Entry 7MMN (X-ray diffraction, 3.57 A resolution); this record covers chains K and H of the 12 polymer chains in the assembly.

== Chain K ==
Protein: Fusion glycoprotein F1, Fibritin
Source organism: Human respiratory syncytial virus
UniProtKB: P03420 (FUS_HRSVA); numbering as in UniProt (aligned over 137-513)
Chain sequence (414 residues; row label = number of the first residue in the row):
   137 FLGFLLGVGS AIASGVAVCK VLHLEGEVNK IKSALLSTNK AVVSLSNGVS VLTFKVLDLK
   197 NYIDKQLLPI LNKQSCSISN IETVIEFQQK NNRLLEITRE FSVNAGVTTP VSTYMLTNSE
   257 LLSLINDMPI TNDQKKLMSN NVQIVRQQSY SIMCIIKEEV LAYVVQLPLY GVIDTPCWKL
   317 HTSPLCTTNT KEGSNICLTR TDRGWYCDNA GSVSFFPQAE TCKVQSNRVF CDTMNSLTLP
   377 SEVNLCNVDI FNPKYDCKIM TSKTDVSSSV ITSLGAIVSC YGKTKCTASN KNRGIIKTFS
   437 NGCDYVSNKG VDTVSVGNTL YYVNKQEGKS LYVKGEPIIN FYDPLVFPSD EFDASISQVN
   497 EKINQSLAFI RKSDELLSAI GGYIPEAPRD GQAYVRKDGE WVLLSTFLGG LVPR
Not modelled in the structure: 510-550
Sequence notes: engineered mutation C155 (Ser in P03420), F190 (Ser in P03420), L207 (Val in P03420), C290 (Ser in P03420); variant V379 (Ile in P03420), V447 (Met in P03420)
UniProt features mapped onto this chain:
  - region: F137 to V157 (Fusion peptide)
  - glycosylation: N500 (N-linked (GlcNAc...) asparagine)
  - natural variant: E218 (E218A: In strain: Cold-passage attenuated), V379 (I379V: In strain: Cold-passage attenuated; this construct carries the variant), V447 (M447V: In strain: Cold-passage attenuated; this construct carries the variant)
  - mutagenesis: C212 (C212S: No effect on F1 and F2 structure and glycosylation), C313 (C313S: Impairs translation or folding of the F protein), C322 (C322S: Impairs translation or folding of the F protein), C333 (C333S: Impairs translation or folding of the F protein), C343 (C343S: Impairs translation or folding of the F protein), C358 (C358S: Impairs translation or folding of the F protein), C367 (C367S: Impairs translation or folding of the F protein), C382 (C382S: No effect on F1 and F2 structure and glycosylation), C393 (C393S: Impairs translation or folding of the F protein), C416 (C416S: Impairs translation or folding of the F protein), C422 (C422S: No effect on F1 and F2 structure and glycosylation), C439 (C439S: Impairs translation or folding of the F protein)
Disulfides: C155-C290, C313-C343, C322-C333, C358-C367, C382-C393, C416-C422
What the authors report for this chain:
  - mutagenesis - L160S, N183K, N426D: abolished binding to AM14 Fab Heavy Chain (chain H) (citing earlier work)
  - post-translational modification sites: N500

== Chain H ==
Protein: AM14 Fab Heavy Chain
Source organism: Homo sapiens
Notes: antibody fragment or engineered binder
Chain sequence (244 residues; numbered 1 to 244; the number before each row is that of its first residue):
     1 CVQLVESGGG VVQPGRSLRL SCAASGFSFS HYAMHWVRQA PGKGLEWVAV ISYDGENTYY
    61 ADSVKGRFSI SRDNSKNTVS LQMNSLRPED TALYYCARDR IVDDYYYYGM DVWGQGATVT
   121 VSSASTKGPS VFPLAPSSKS TSGGTAALGC LVKDYFPEPV TVSWNSGALT SGVHTFPAVL
   181 QSSGLYSLSS VVTVPSSSLG TQTYICNVNH KPSNTKVDKK VEPKSCDKGS ENLYFQGSHH
   241 HHHH
Not modelled in the structure: 1, 224-244
Disulfides: C22-C96, C150-C206

== Interface between chain K and chain H ==
Pairs across the interface (15):
  V157(K) - V102(H)  hydrophobic
  L160(K) - S28(H)
  L160(K) - H31(H)
  L160(K) - Y32(H)
  L160(K) - V102(H)  hydrophobic
  E161(K) - G26(H)
  E161(K) - F27(H)
  E161(K) - S28(H)
  S182(K) - Y32(H)
  S182(K) - R100(H)
  S182(K) - I101(H)
  S182(K) - V102(H)  hydrogen bond (backbone-backbone)
  N183(K) - I101(H)
  N183(K) - V102(H)
  G184(K) - I101(H)
Interface features reported in the paper:
  - specific contacts: Y32(H)-L160(K) (hydrophobic contact)
  - epitope / paratope residues, chain K: K156(K)
  - hot spots on chain K (mutagenesis) - N426D, R429S: decreased binding to AM14 Fab Heavy Chain (chain H) (citing earlier work)
  - epitope / paratope residues, chain H: S28(H), Y32(H), V102(H)

== Summary ==
6 residues of chain K face 8 of chain H across their interface; the contacts include 1 hydrogen bond. The
hydrogen-bonded pair S182(K)-V102(H) is a backbone contact. The paper describes a hydrophobic contact between
Y32(H) and L160(K). From the paper: L160S, N183K and N426D of chain K abolish binding to AM14 Fab Heavy Chain
(chain H); epitope/paratope residues K156(K) and S28(H) among others.
Chain K is Fusion glycoprotein F1, Fibritin (Human respiratory syncytial virus) and chain H is AM14 Fab Heavy
Chain (Homo sapiens); the structure, Crystal Structure of the Prefusion RSV F Glycoprotein bound by human
antibody AM14, was determined by X-ray diffraction, deposited together with 7MPG.
